7Z17 - chains A and C of the 10 polymer chains in the assembly; structure by electron microscopy, 2.57 A resolution.

Chain A:
Molecule: Alpha-D-ribose 1-methylphosphonate 5-triphosphate synthase subunit PhnG
From: Escherichia coli
Notes: EC 2.7.8.37
Reference sequence: P16685 (PHNG_ECOLI); residue numbers follow UniProt; this construct covers 1-150
Chain sequence (150 residues; each row starts with the number of its first residue):
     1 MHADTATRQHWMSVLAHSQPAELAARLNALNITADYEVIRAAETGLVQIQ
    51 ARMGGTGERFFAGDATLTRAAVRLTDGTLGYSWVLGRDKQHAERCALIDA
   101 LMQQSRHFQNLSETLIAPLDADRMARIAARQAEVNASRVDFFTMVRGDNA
Disordered / not traced: 1-2, 148-150
Sequence notes: conflict Leu85 (Gln in P16685)
UniProt features mapped onto this chain:
  - natural variant: Leu85 (Q85L: In strain: B; this construct carries the variant)

Chain C:
Molecule: Alpha-D-ribose 1-methylphosphonate 5-triphosphate synthase subunit PhnI
From: Escherichia coli
Notes: EC 2.7.8.37
Reference sequence: P16687 (PHNI_ECOLI); residues 1-354 here = UniProt positions 1-354
Chain sequence (354 residues; row label = number of the first residue in the row):
     1 MYVAVKGGEKAIDAAHALQESRRRGDTDLPELSVAQIEQQLNLAVDRVMT
    51 EGGIADRELAALALKQASGDNVEAIFLLRAYRTTLAKLAVSEPLDTTGMR
   101 LERRISAVYKDIPGGQLLGPTYDYTHRLLDFTLLANGEAPTLTTADSEQQ
   151 PSPHVFSLLARQGLAKFEEDSGAQPDDITRTPPVYPCSRSSRLQQLMRGD
   201 EGYLLALAYSTQRGYGRNHPFAGEIRSGYIDVSIVPEELGFAVNVGELLM
   251 TECEMVNGFIDPPDEPPHFTRGYGLVFGMSERKAMAMALVDRALQAPEYG
   301 EHATGPAQDEEFVLAHADNVEAAGFVSHLKLPHYVDFQAELELLKRLQQE
   351 KNHG
Disordered / not traced: 354
Sequence notes: conflict Asp264 (Gly in P16687), Lys351 (Gln in P16687)
UniProt features mapped onto this chain:
  - natural variant: Asp264 (G264D: In strain: B; this construct carries the variant), Lys351 (Q351K: In strain: B; this construct carries the variant)
Metal / ion sites: Zn2+ site 1: His219 (shared with 3 residues of chain G); Zn2+ site 2: His328, His333 (together with I9X)
Ligand contacts: I9X (alpha-D-ribose-1,2-cyclic-phosphate-5-phosphate): Phe325, His328, Leu331, His333

How chain A and chain C interact:
Pairs across the interface - 152 pairs, chain A then chain C:
  Thr5(A) with Phe241(C)
  Arg8(A) with Leu239(C)
  Gln9(A) with Phe241(C); Ala242(C), hydrogen bond (side chain-backbone)
  Met12(A) with Leu239(C), hydrophobic; Val243(C), hydrophobic
  Ser13(A) with Asn244(C)
  Ala16(A) with Asn244(C); Val245(C)
  His17(A) with Asp231(C), salt bridge; Asn244(C), hydrogen bond; Gly246(C); Glu247(C)
  Arg40(A) with Glu238(C), salt bridge
  Glu43(A) with Leu88(C)
  Gly45(A) with Leu85(C); Ala86(C); Leu88(C)
  Leu46(A) with Ile54(C), hydrophobic; Arg82(C); Leu85(C), hydrophobic; Ala86(C), hydrogen bond (backbone-backbone); Lys87(C); Leu88(C), hydrogen bond (backbone-backbone); Ala89(C)
  Val47(A) with Ala89(C); Ser91(C); Ile234(C), hydrophobic
  Gln48(A) with Lys87(C), hydrogen bond; Ala89(C), hydrogen bond (backbone-backbone); Val90(C); Ser91(C), hydrogen bond (backbone-backbone); Asp177(C), hydrogen bond; Arg180(C)
  Ile49(A) with Ser91(C); Leu94(C), hydrophobic; Val232(C), hydrophobic
  Gln50(A) with Val90(C); Ser91(C), hydrogen bond (backbone-side chain); Glu92(C); Pro93(C); Leu94(C), hydrogen bond (backbone-backbone); Pro175(C)
  Ala51(A) with Leu275(C), hydrophobic
  Arg52(A) with Pro93(C); Asp170(C), salt bridge; Tyr273(C), hydrogen bond (backbone-side chain)
  Met53(A) with Glu168(C); Arg189(C); Ser190(C); Leu193(C), hydrophobic
  Gly54(A) with Glu168(C); Glu252(C); Glu254(C); Arg271(C), hydrogen bond (backbone-side chain); Tyr273(C)
  Gly55(A) with Thr96(C); Glu252(C); Tyr273(C)
  Thr56(A) with Phe167(C); Glu168(C), hydrogen bond (side chain-backbone); Glu169(C); Asp170(C)
  Gly57(A) with Glu168(C), hydrogen bond (backbone-backbone); Glu169(C); Asp170(C)
  Glu58(A) with Asp170(C); Ser171(C), hydrogen bond; Ala173(C)
  Arg59(A) with Asp170(C); Gly172(C); Ala173(C), hydrogen bond (side chain-backbone); Gln174(C); Pro175(C); Ser190(C)
  Phe60(A) with Pro175(C), hydrophobic; Ser190(C); Leu193(C), hydrophobic; Tyr273(C), hydrophobic
  Phe61(A) with Pro175(C), hydrophobic; Asp176(C); Asp177(C); Gln194(C)
  Ala62(A) with Met197(C), hydrophobic; Leu275(C), hydrophobic; Phe277(C)
  Gly63(A) with Gly53(C)
  Asp64(A) with Gly53(C), hydrogen bond (backbone-backbone); Ile54(C); Ala55(C), hydrogen bond (backbone-backbone); Arg82(C), salt bridge
  Ala65(A) with Ala55(C); Leu248(C), hydrophobic
  Thr66(A) with Ile54(C); Asp56(C), hydrogen bond; Leu59(C)
  Leu67(A) with Leu88(C); Ile234(C), hydrophobic; Val245(C), hydrophobic
  Arg69(A) with Leu88(C)
  Tyr81(A) with Glu238(C)
  Trp83(A) with Ile234(C); Pro236(C), hydrophobic; Leu239(C), hydrophobic; Val245(C)
  Val84(A) with Val245(C)
  Leu85(A) with Val232(C), hydrophobic; Val245(C), hydrogen bond (backbone-backbone); Gly246(C); Glu247(C); Leu248(C), hydrophobic
  Arg87(A) with Asp56(C), salt bridge; Glu58(C), salt bridge; Leu59(C)
  Arg123(A) with Arg100(C); Glu247(C), salt bridge
  Ile127(A) with Arg100(C)
  Ala128(A) with Ser147(C)
  Arg130(A) with Glu102(C), salt bridge; Pro120(C)
  Gln131(A) with Leu101(C); Ser147(C); Gln149(C), hydrogen bond
  Ala132(A) with Thr144(C); Ala145(C), hydrogen bond (backbone-backbone); Asp146(C); Ser147(C)
  Glu133(A) with Leu142(C); Thr143(C)
  Val134(A) with Glu102(C); Leu117(C)
  Asn135(A) with Ala145(C); Asp146(C), hydrogen bond (side chain-backbone); Ser147(C); Glu148(C), hydrogen bond (side chain-backbone)
  Ala136(A) with Thr143(C); Thr144(C); Ala145(C)
  Ser137(A) with Leu117(C); Leu118(C), hydrogen bond (backbone-backbone); Gly119(C), hydrogen bond (side chain-backbone)
  Arg138(A) with Gly114(C), hydrogen bond (side chain-backbone); Gly115(C); Gln116(C); Leu117(C); Gln150(C), hydrogen bond
  Val139(A) with Gln116(C); Leu118(C), hydrophobic
  Asp140(A) with Lys110(C), salt bridge
  Phe141(A) with Lys110(C); Tyr124(C)
  Phe142(A) with Lys110(C)
Other interface residues (no listed pair), chain A (55 interface residues in all): Thr44
Other interface residues (no listed pair), chain C (79 interface residues in all): Asp111, His154, Thr179

Overview:
The interface between chain A and chain C involves 55 residues on one side and 79 on the other; the contacts
include 28 hydrogen bonds and 9 salt bridges. Polar pairs include His17(A)-Asp231(C), Arg40(A)-Glu238(C) and
Arg52(A)-Asp170(C). Bound to chain C: compound I9X.
Here chain A is Alpha-D-ribose 1-methylphosphonate 5-triphosphate synthase subunit PhnG and chain C is
Alpha-D-ribose 1-methylphosphonate 5-triphosphate synthase subunit PhnI, both from Escherichia coli. Entry
7Z17 (E. coli C-P lyase bound to a PhnK ABC dimer in an open conformation) was determined by electron
microscopy together with 7Z15, 7Z16, 7Z18 and 7Z19 from the same study.
